4OOR - chains A and B of the 4 polymer chains in the assembly; structure by X-ray diffraction, 2.70 A resolution.

[Chain A (and B)]
Name: Ancestral Steroid Receptor 2 DNA binding domain
Organism: synthetic construct
Notes: chain B of this document is another copy of the same molecule, construct and numbering; everything in this record applies to it too
Amino-acid sequence (82 residues; each row starts with the number of its first residue):
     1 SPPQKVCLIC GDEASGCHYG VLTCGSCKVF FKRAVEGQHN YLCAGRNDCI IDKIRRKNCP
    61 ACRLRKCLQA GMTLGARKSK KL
Unresolved in the structure: 1-2, 76-82 (chain B: 1-4, 75-82)
Metal / ion sites: Zn2+ site 1: Cys7, Cys10, Cys24, Cys27; Zn2+ site 2: Cys43, Cys49, Cys59, Cys62
From the paper describing this entry:
  - binding site for the 18-nt DNA strand: Ser26 (from molecular simulation)

[Interface between chain A and chain B]
Residue-residue contacts (16):
  Leu42(A) with Arg55(B); Asn58(B), hydrogen bond (backbone-side chain)
  Cys43(A) with Arg55(B)
  Ala44(A) with Cys49(B); Ile50(B), hydrogen bond (backbone-backbone); Arg55(B)
  Arg46(A) with Arg46(B); Asp48(B), salt bridge
  Asp48(A) with Arg46(B), salt bridge
  Cys49(A) with Ala44(B)
  Ile50(A) with Ala44(B), hydrogen bond (backbone-backbone)
  Arg55(A) with Leu42(B); Cys43(B), hydrogen bond (side chain-backbone); Ala44(B)
  Asn58(A) with Leu42(B), hydrogen bond (side chain-backbone); Asn58(B)
Other interface residues (no listed pair), chain A (11 interface residues in all): Ile54, Pro60
Other interface residues (no listed pair), chain B (11 interface residues in all): Asn40, Pro60

[In short]
Chain A and chain B each contribute 11 residues to their interface; the contacts include 5 hydrogen bonds and
2 salt bridges. Among the polar pairs are Arg46(A)-Asp48(B), Leu42(A)-Asn58(B) and Arg55(A)-Cys43(B). The Zn2+
site 1 is built by Cys7(A), Cys10(A), Cys24(A) and Cys27(A). From the paper: a binding site for the 18-nt DNA
strand at Ser26(A).
Chain A and chain B are both Ancestral Steroid Receptor 2 DNA binding domain (synthetic construct); the
structure, Ancestral Steroid Receptor 2 DNA binding domain in complex with a steroid response element, was
determined by X-ray diffraction (same publication as 4OLN, 4OND and 4OV7).
